Entry 8Q85 (electron microscopy, 3.97 A resolution); this record covers chains U and a of the 12 polymer chains in the assembly.

Chain U:
Name: DASH complex subunit DAM1
From: Saccharomyces cerevisiae
UniProt: P53267 (DAM1_YEAST); residue numbers follow UniProt; this construct covers 1-343
Amino-acid sequence (343 residues; row label = number of the first residue in the row):
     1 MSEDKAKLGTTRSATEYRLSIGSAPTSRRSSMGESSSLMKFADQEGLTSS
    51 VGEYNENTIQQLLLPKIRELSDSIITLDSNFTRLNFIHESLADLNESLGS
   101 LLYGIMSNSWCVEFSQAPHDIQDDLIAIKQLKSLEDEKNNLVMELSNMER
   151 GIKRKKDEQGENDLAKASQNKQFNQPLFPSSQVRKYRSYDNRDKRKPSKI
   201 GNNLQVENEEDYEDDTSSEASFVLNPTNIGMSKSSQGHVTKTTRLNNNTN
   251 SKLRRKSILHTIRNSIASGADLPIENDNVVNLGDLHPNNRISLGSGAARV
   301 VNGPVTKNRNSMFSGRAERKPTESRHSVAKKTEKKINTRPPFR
Not modelled in the structure: 1-56, 152-343
UniProt features mapped onto this chain:
  - modified residue: Ser2 (N-acetylserine), Ser20 (Phosphoserine), Ser31 (Phosphoserine), Ser257 (Phosphoserine), Ser265 (Phosphoserine), Ser292 (Phosphoserine)
  - mutagenesis: Asn80 (N80Y: Cold sensitive), Cys111 (C111Y: In DAM1-1; produces abnormal spindles resulting in growth arrest at 34 degrees Celsius)
From the paper describing this entry:
  - mutagenesis - Y17E/L19E/I21E: unchanged growth
  - mutagenesis - Y17E/L19E/I21E/I258A/L259A/I262A: abolished growth
  - post-translational modification sites: Ser20 (citing earlier work)

Chain a:
Name: DASH complex subunit SPC34
From: Saccharomyces cerevisiae
UniProt: P36131 (SPC34_YEAST); residues 1-295 here = UniProt positions 1-295
Amino-acid sequence (295 residues; each row starts with the number of its first residue):
     1 MGESLDRCIDDINRAVDSMSTLYFKPPGIFHNAILQGASNKASIRKDITR
    51 LIKDCNHDEAYLLFKVNPEKQSVSRRDGKEGVFDYVIKRDTDMKRNRRLG
   101 RPGEKPIIHVPKEVYLNKDRLDLNNKRRRTATTSGGGLNGFIFDTDLIGS
   151 SVISNSSSGTFKALSAVFKDDPQIQRLLYALENGSVLMEEESNNQRRKTI
   201 FVEDFPTDLILKVMAEVTDLWPLTEFKQDYDQLYHNYEQLSSKLRFIKKE
   251 VLLQDDRLKTMSQYHPSSSHDVAKIIRKEKDEIRRLEMEIANLQE
Not modelled in the structure: 1-2, 126-154, 266-295
UniProt features mapped onto this chain:
  - modified residue: Thr199 (Phosphothreonine)
From the paper describing this entry:
  - post-translational modification sites: Thr199 (citing earlier work)

Interface between chain U and chain a:
Residue-residue contacts - 31 pairs, chain U then chain a:
  Gln60(U) with Leu5(a)
  Leu64(U) with Ser4(a)
  Arg68(U) with Ser4(a), hydrogen bond; Arg7(a); Cys8(a)
  Ser71(U) with Cys8(a), hydrogen bond; Ile12(a)
  Ile75(U) with Arg14(a)
  Asp78(U) with Arg14(a), salt bridge; Ala15(a); Ser18(a), hydrogen bond; Met19(a)
  Phe81(U) with Met19(a), hydrophobic
  Asn85(U) with Tyr23(a), hydrogen bond (side chain-backbone); Phe24(a)
  His88(U) with Phe24(a); Lys25(a)
  Glu89(U) with Lys25(a), salt bridge
  Ala92(U) with Lys25(a)
  Asp93(U) with Lys25(a), salt bridge
  Glu96(U) with Gly28(a), hydrogen bond (side chain-backbone); Ile29(a), hydrogen bond (side chain-backbone); Phe30(a), hydrogen bond (side chain-backbone); His31(a), hydrogen bond (side chain-backbone)
  Gly99(U) with Phe30(a)
  Ser100(U) with Phe30(a)
  Tyr103(U) with Phe30(a), hydrophobic
  Met106(U) with Ile48(a), hydrophobic; Leu51(a), hydrophobic
  Trp110(U) with Ile48(a); Ile52(a), hydrophobic
Interface residues without a listed pair, chain U (23 interface residues in all): Ile67, Ile74, Leu77, Leu84, Leu102
Interface residues without a listed pair, chain a (22 interface residues in all): Leu22, Pro27, Ile34

Overview:
Chain U and chain a form an interface of 23 and 22 residues respectively, with 8 hydrogen bonds and 3 salt
bridges. Polar contacts include Asp78(U)-Arg14(a), Glu89(U)-Lys25(a) and Asp93(U)-Lys25(a). UniProt lists 2
mutagenesis sites on chain U. From the paper: Y17E/L19E/I21E/I258A/L259A/I262A of chain U abolish growth;
modification sites Ser20(U) and Thr199(a).
Here chain U is DASH complex subunit DAM1 and chain a is DASH complex subunit SPC34, both from Saccharomyces
cerevisiae. Entry 8Q85 (Outer kinetochore Dam1 protomer monomer Ndc80-Nuf2 coiled-coil complex) was determined
by electron microscopy, deposited together with 8Q84.
